Entry 9LXG (X-ray diffraction, 2.46 A resolution); this record covers chains A and B.

# Chain A
Protein: Filamin-A
Organism: Esselenichthys carli
UniProtKB: P21333 (FLNA_HUMAN); residues 1-95 here correspond to UniProt positions 2236-2330 (UniProt number = residue number + 2235)
Amino-acid sequence (101 residues; numbered 0 to 100; the number before each row is that of its first residue; numbering starts at 0):
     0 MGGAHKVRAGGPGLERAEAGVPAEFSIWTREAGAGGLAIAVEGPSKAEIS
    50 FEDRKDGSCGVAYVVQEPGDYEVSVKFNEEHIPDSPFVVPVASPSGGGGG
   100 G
Unresolved in the structure: 96-100
Sequence notes: initiating methionine (0); expression tag (96-100)
UniProt features mapped onto this chain:
  - modified residue (Phosphoserine): S49, S92, S94

# Chain B
Protein: La-related protein 4
Organism: Esselenichthys carli
UniProtKB: Q8BWW4 (LARP4_MOUSE); residues 101-113 here correspond to UniProt positions 265-277 (UniProt number = residue number + 164)
Amino-acid sequence (13 residues; numbered 101 to 113; the number before each row is that of its first residue):
   101 ARIKAINTFFAKN

# How chain A and chain B interact
Residue-residue contacts (39; chain A residue first):
  A33(A) with A111(B); K112(B); N113(B)
  G34(A) with F110(B); A111(B), hydrogen bond (backbone-backbone)
  G35(A) with F109(B); F110(B)
  L36(A) with N107(B); T108(B); F109(B), hydrogen bond (backbone-backbone); A111(B), hydrophobic
  A37(A) with N107(B); T108(B)
  I38(A) with A105(B); I106(B); N107(B), hydrogen bond (backbone-backbone)
  A39(A) with A105(B); I106(B), hydrophobic
  V40(A) with I103(B); K104(B); A105(B), hydrogen bond (backbone-backbone)
  E41(A) with R102(B), salt bridge; I103(B); K104(B), salt bridge
  G42(A) with A101(B); R102(B); I103(B), hydrogen bond (backbone-backbone)
  P43(A) with A101(B)
  S44(A) with I103(B)
  K45(A) with I103(B)
  A46(A) with A105(B)
  I48(A) with A105(B); N107(B), hydrogen bond (backbone-side chain)
  F50(A) with N107(B); T108(B); F109(B), hydrophobic
  D52(A) with F109(B)
  C58(A) with A111(B), hydrophobic
  D69(A) with R102(B), hydrogen bond (backbone-side chain)
Other interface residues (no listed pair), chain A (22 interface residues in all): T28, Y70, E71

# Summary
Chain A and chain B form an interface of 22 and 13 residues respectively, with 7 hydrogen bonds and 2 salt
bridges. Polar pairs include E41(A)-R102(B), E41(A)-K104(B) and I48(A)-N107(B).
Here chain A is Filamin-A and chain B is La-related protein 4, both from Esselenichthys carli. Entry 9LXG
(Filamin A repeat 21 in complex with LARP4 Ala269-Asn281 peptide) was determined by X-ray diffraction together
with 9LWX from the same study.
